1GVN - chains C and D of the 4 polymer chains in the assembly; structure by X-ray diffraction, 1.95 A resolution.

[Chain C]
Name: Epsilon
Organism: Streptococcus pyogenes
Reference sequence: Q57231 (Q57231); residues 1-90 here = UniProt positions 1-90
Sequence (90 residues; numbered 1 to 90; the number before each row is that of its first residue):
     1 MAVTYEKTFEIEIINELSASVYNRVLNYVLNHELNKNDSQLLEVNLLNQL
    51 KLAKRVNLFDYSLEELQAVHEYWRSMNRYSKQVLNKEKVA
Unresolved in the structure: 1, 88-90

[Chain D]
Name: ZETA
Organism: Streptococcus pyogenes
Reference sequence: Q54944 (Q54944); residues 1-287 here = UniProt positions 1-287
Sequence (287 residues; numbered 1 to 287; the number before each row is that of its first residue):
     1 MANIVNFTDKQFENRLNDNLEELIQGKKAVESPTAFLLGGQPGSGKTSLR
    51 SAIFEETQGNVIVIDNDTFKQQHPNFDELVKLYEKDVVKHVTPYSNRMTE
   101 AIISRLSDQGYNLVIEGTGRTTDVPIQTATMLQAKGYETKMYVMAVPKIN
   151 SYLGTIERYETMYADDPMTARATPKQAHDIVVKNLPTNLETLHKTGLFSD
   201 IRLYNREGVKLYSSLETPSISPKETLEKELNRKVSGKEIQPTLERIEQKM
   251 VLNKHQETPEFKAIQQKLESLQPPTPPIPKTPKLPGI
Unresolved in the structure: 1, 273-287
Swiss-Prot annotation at these positions:
  - active site: D67 (Proton acceptor)
  - binding site (ATP): G40 to T47
  - binding site (substrate): N66, E100, T118, R120, T128
  - mutagenesis: K46 (K46A: Loss of activity), D67 (D67T: Loss of activity), R158 (R158A: Loss of activity; when associated with S-171), R171 (R171S: Loss of activity; when associated with A-158)
From the paper describing this entry:
  - binding site for sulfate ion: K46 (proposed by the authors, not directly observed)
  - catalytic residues: D67, E116, R158, R171 (proposed by the authors, not directly observed)
  - contacts within the chain: R158-R171 (water-mediated contact)
  - binding site for sulfate ion: G43 to K46
  - mutagenesis - K46A: abolished growth in response to toxic effect of zeta
  - mutagenesis - D67T: abolished growth in response to toxic

[How chain C and chain D interact]
Contacting residue pairs (53):
  A2(C) with E207(D), hydrogen bond (backbone-backbone)
  V3(C) with S51(D); R206(D); E207(D), hydrogen bond (backbone-backbone)
  Y5(C) with G154(D); R206(D)
  T8(C) with T47(D); S48(D)
  F9(C) with E157(D); R158(D); T161(D)
  I11(C) with T47(D)
  E12(C) with T47(D)
  I13(C) with M162(D), hydrophobic; D165(D)
  N15(C) with R50(D)
  E16(C) with R158(D), salt bridge; M162(D)
  L17(C) with D165(D)
  A19(C) with T68(D)
  S20(C) with Q71(D), hydrogen bond
  Y22(C) with D18(D), hydrogen bond; E22(D)
  N23(C) with T68(D), hydrogen bond (side chain-backbone); Q71(D); Q72(D)
  L26(C) with D18(D); Q72(D)
  N27(C) with R15(D), hydrogen bond; Q71(D), hydrogen bond (side chain-backbone); Q72(D); H73(D), hydrogen bond (side chain-backbone); P74(D); F76(D)
  L30(C) with R15(D)
  N31(C) with R15(D), hydrogen bond; P74(D), hydrogen bond (side chain-backbone)
  E33(C) with K10(D), salt bridge
  K36(C) with D18(D), salt bridge
  K51(C) with D18(D), salt bridge; E21(D), salt bridge; E22(D), salt bridge
  K54(C) with E22(D), salt bridge
  R55(C) with E22(D), salt bridge; Q25(D), hydrogen bond
  N57(C) with F54(D)
  F59(C) with T47(D); R50(D); S51(D)
  H70(C) with D165(D), salt bridge
  R74(C) with D165(D), salt bridge
  N77(C) with D166(D), hydrogen bond
  K81(C) with D166(D), salt bridge
Other interface residues (no listed pair), chain C (32 interface residues in all): T4, R24
Other interface residues (no listed pair), chain D (32 interface residues in all): Q11, N14, F69, G208, R245, K249

[In short]
The chain C/chain D interface involves 32 residues from each chain; the contacts include 12 hydrogen bonds and
11 salt bridges. Among the polar pairs are E16(C)-R158(D), E33(C)-K10(D) and K36(C)-D18(D). The paper reports
catalytic residues D67(D), E116(D) and R158(D) among others; K46A of chain D abolishes growth in response to
toxic effect of zeta.
Chain C is Epsilon and chain D is ZETA, both from Streptococcus pyogenes; the structure, Crystal Structure of
the Plasmid Maintenance System epsilon/zeta: Meachnism of toxin inactivation and toxin function, was
determined by X-ray diffraction.
